2NOM - chain A; structure by X-ray diffraction, 2.40 A resolution.

== Chain A ==
Protein: RNA uridylyl transferase
Organism: Trypanosoma brucei
Notes: EC 2.7.7.52
UniProt: Q381M1 (Q381M1_9TRYP); residue numbers follow UniProt; this construct covers 1-333
Amino-acid sequence (353 residues; numbered -19 to 333; the number before each row is that of its first residue; numbers below 1 keep their minus sign (Met-19 is residue -19)):
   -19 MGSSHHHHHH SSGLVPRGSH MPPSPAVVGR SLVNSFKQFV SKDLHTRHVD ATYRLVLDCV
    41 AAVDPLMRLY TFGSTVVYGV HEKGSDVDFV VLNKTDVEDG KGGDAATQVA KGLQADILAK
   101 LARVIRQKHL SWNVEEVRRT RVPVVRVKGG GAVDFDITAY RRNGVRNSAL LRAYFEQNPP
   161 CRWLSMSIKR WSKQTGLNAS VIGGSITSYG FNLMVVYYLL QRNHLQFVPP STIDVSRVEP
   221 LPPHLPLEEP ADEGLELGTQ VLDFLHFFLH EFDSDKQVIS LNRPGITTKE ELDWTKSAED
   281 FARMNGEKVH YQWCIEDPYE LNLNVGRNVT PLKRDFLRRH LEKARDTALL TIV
Disordered / not traced: -19 to 2, 20-24, 333
Sequence notes: cloning artifact (-19 to -16, -9 to 0); expression tag (-15 to -10)
Curated features (UniProtKB/Swiss-Prot):
  - binding site (UTP): Ser54, Ser65 to Asp68, Gly144 to Ser148, Lys169, Lys173, Ser188, Tyr189
  - binding site (Mg(2+)): Asp66, Asp68
  - binding site (RNA): Arg121
  - site: Asp136 (Important for catalytic activity)
  - mutagenesis: Phe52 (F52A: Loss of catalytic activity. Moderate decrease in UTP binding), Asp66 (D66A: Loss of catalytic activity. Does not affect UTP binding), Asp68 (D68A: Loss of catalytic activity. Partial reduction in UTP binding), Arg121 (R121A: 2-fold decrease in affinity for UTP. 660-fold decrease in affinity for RNA; R121F: Loss of catalytic activity), Arg126 (R126A: Loss of catalytic activity. Does not affect UTP binding), Asp136 (D136A: Loss of catalytic activity. Does not affect UTP binding), Arg141 (R141A: Does not affect UTP binding. 360-fold decrease in affinity for RNA), Asn147 (N147A: Severe decrease in UTP binding), Ser148 (S148A: Severe decrease in UTP binding without affecting RNA binding), Ser188 (S188A: Severe decrease in UTP binding without affecting RNA binding), Tyr189 (Y189A: Loss of catalytic activity. Severe decrease in UTP binding; Y189F: Loss of catalytic activity. Moderate decrease in UTP binding), Asp297 (D297A/N: Severe decrease in UTP binding), 2 further mutagenesis entries in UniProt
Ion coordination: Mg2+ site 1: Asp66, Asp68 (together with deoxyuridine-5'-triphosphate); Mg2+ site 2: Asp66, Asp68, Asp136
Residues lining bound ligands: deoxyuridine-5'-triphosphate (DUT): Phe52, Gly53, Ser54, Val57, Ser65, Asp66, Asp68, Arg121, Arg141, Asn143, Gly144, Asn147, Ser148, Leu151, Lys169, Lys173, Thr187, Ser188, Tyr189, Asn192, Asp297
What the authors report for this chain:
  - conformationally variable residues (side-chain flip): Asn147
  - binding site for deoxyuridine-5'-triphosphate: Tyr189
  - Mg2+ coordination: Asp136
  - catalytic residues: Asp66, Asp68, Asp136
  - specificity-determining residues: Ser148 (proposed by the authors, not directly observed)
  - mutagenesis - R141A: decreased binding to RNA substrate

== Summary ==
Chain A binds deoxyuridine-5'-triphosphate. Asp66 and Asp68 coordinate Mg2+ site 1. The Mg2+ site 2 is built
by Asp66, Asp68 and Asp136. UniProt lists 14 UTP-binding residues, Mg2+-binding residues Asp66 and Asp68,
RNA-binding residue Arg121 and 14 mutagenesis sites. The paper reports catalytic residues Asp66, Asp68 and
Asp136; R141A reduces binding to RNA substrate.
Chain A is RNA uridylyl transferase (Trypanosoma brucei); the structure, Terminal uridylyl transferase 4 from
Trypanosoma brucei with bound dUTP, was determined by X-ray diffraction together with 2IKF from the same
study.
